3IJX - chains B and D; structure by X-ray diffraction, 2.88 A resolution.

Chain B (and D):
Name: Glutamate receptor 2
Source organism: Rattus norvegicus
Notes: chain D of this document is another copy of the same molecule, construct and numbering; everything in this record applies to it too
UniProt: P19491 (GRIA2_RAT); the construct has insertions or renumbered stretches relative to UniProt, so the offset changes along the chain: 4-117 = UniProt 414-527; 120-261 = UniProt 653-794
Chain sequence (258 residues; numbered 4 to 261; the number before each row is that of its first residue):
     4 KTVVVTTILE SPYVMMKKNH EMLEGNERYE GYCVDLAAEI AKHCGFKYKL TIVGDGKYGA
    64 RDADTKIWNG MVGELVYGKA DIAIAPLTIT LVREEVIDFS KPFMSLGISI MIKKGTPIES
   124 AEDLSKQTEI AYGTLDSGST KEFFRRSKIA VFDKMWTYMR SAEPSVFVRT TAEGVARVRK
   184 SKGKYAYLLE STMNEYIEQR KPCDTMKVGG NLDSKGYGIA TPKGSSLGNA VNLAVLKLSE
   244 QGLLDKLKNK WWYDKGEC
Construct notes: linker (118-119); engineered mutation Ser242 (Asn775 in P19491)
Curated features (UniProtKB/Swiss-Prot):
  - binding site (L-glutamate): Pro89, Thr91, Arg96, Ser142, Thr143, Glu193
  - site: Arg64 (Interaction with the cone snail toxin Con-ikot-ikot), Ile121 (Crucial to convey clamshell closure to channel opening), Arg148 (Interaction with the cone snail toxin Con-ikot-ikot), Lys240 (Interaction with the cone snail toxin Con-ikot-ikot)
  - modified residue (Phosphoserine): Ser150, Ser184
Disulfide bonds: Cys206-Cys261
Ion coordination: Zn2+ site 1 near His23 (its only coordinating residue here); Zn2+ site 2: His46 (shared with 1 residue of chain H)
Small-molecule neighbours:
  - glutamic acid (GLU): Tyr61, Pro89, Leu90, Thr91, Arg96, Leu138, Gly141, Ser142, Thr143, Lys144, Leu192, Glu193, Tyr220
  - HCZ (6-chloro-3,4-dihydro-2H-1,2,4-benzothiadiazine-7-sulfonamide 1,1-dioxide): Ile92, Lys104, Pro105, Phe106, Met107, Ser108, Leu109, Ser217, Lys218, Gly219, Leu239, Ser242

Interface between chain B and chain D:
Contacting residue pairs (23):
  Ile92(B) with Lys104(D)
  Thr93(B) with Glu243(D)
  Leu94(B) with Leu236(D); Lys240(D); Glu243(D), hydrogen bond (backbone-side chain)
  Glu97(B) with Lys104(D), salt bridge; Asn235(D); Leu236(D)
  Phe102(B) with Lys104(D), hydrogen bond (backbone-side chain)
  Ser103(B) with Lys104(D)
  Lys104(B) with Glu97(D), salt bridge; Phe102(D), hydrogen bond (side chain-backbone); Ser103(D)
  Pro105(B) with Pro105(D)
  Ile152(B) with Gln244(D)
  Asn235(B) with Glu97(D)
  Leu236(B) with Leu94(D); Glu97(D)
  Leu239(B) with Ile92(D), hydrophobic
  Lys240(B) with Leu94(D)
  Glu243(B) with Thr93(D); Leu94(D), hydrogen bond (side chain-backbone)
  Gln244(B) with Ile152(D)
Also at the interface, not in a pair above, chain B (18 interface residues in all): Lys151, Ser217, Ser242
Also at the interface, not in a pair above, chain D (19 interface residues in all): Phe146, Arg149, Ser217, Leu239, Ser242

Summary:
The interface between chain B and chain D involves 18 residues on one side and 19 on the other, with 4
hydrogen bonds and 2 salt bridges. Polar pairs include Glu97(B)-Lys104(D), Leu94(B)-Glu243(D) and
Phe102(B)-Lys104(D). Bound to chain B: glutamic acid and compound HCZ.
Both chains are Glutamate receptor 2 (Rattus norvegicus). Entry 3IJX (Crystal structure of the AMPA subunit
GluR2 bound to the allosteric modulator, hydrochlorothiazide) was determined by X-ray diffraction, deposited
together with 3IJO, 3IK6, 3IL1, 3ILT and 3ILU.
